6N0F - chains GF and HA of the 51 polymer chains in the assembly; structure by electron microscopy, 3.90 A resolution.

Chain GF (and HA):
Molecule: Microcompartments protein
Source organism: Haliangium ochraceum (strain DSM 14365 / JCM 11303 / SMP-2)
Notes: chain HA of this document is another copy of the same molecule, construct and numbering; everything in this record applies to it too
UniProtKB: D0LID5 (D0LID5_HALO1); residues 1-99 here = UniProt positions 1-99
Amino-acid sequence (99 residues; row label = number of the first residue in the row):
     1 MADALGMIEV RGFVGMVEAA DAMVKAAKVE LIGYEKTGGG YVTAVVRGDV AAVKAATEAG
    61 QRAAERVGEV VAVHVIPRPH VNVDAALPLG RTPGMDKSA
Not modelled in the structure: 1, 94-99

Interface between chain GF and chain HA:
Residue-residue contacts (9):
  D3(GF) with K28(HA), salt bridge
  V50(GF) with A52(HA), hydrophobic
  A51(GF) with A51(HA), hydrophobic
  P77(GF) with A26(HA); A27(HA), hydrophobic
  R78(GF) with V24(HA); A27(HA), hydrogen bond (side chain-backbone); K28(HA); V29(HA)
Other interface residues (no listed pair), chain GF (6 interface residues in all): A2
Other interface residues (no listed pair), chain HA (8 interface residues in all): K25

In short:
6 residues of chain GF and 8 residues of chain HA are in contact, with 1 hydrogen bond and 1 salt bridge.
Polar pairs include D3(GF)-K28(HA) and R78(GF)-A27(HA).
Both chains are Microcompartments protein (Haliangium ochraceum (strain DSM 14365 / JCM 11303 / SMP-2)). Entry
6N0F (Cryo-EM structure of the HO BMC shell: subregion classified for BMC-T: TD-TSTSTS) was determined by
electron microscopy (same publication as 6MZU, 6MZV, 6MZX, 6MZY, 6N06, 6N07, 6N09 and 6N0G).
